Entry 1KAT (solution NMR); this record covers chains W and Y of the 4 polymer chains in the assembly.

# Chain W
Protein: Vascular Endothelial Growth Factor
From: Homo sapiens
Notes: fragment: Receptor Binding Domain
UniProt: P15692 (VEGFA_HUMAN); residues 11-109 here correspond to UniProt positions 37-135 (UniProt number = residue number + 26)
Amino-acid sequence (99 residues; row label = number of the first residue in the row):
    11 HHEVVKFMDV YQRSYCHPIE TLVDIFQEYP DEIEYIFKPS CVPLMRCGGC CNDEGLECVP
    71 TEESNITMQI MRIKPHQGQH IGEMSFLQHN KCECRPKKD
Disulfide bonds: C26-C68, C57-C102, C61-C104

# Chain Y
Protein: Phage-Derived Peptide Antagonist
Amino-acid sequence (19 residues; numbered 1 to 19; the number before each row is that of its first residue):
     1 GGNECDIARM WEWECFERL
Disulfide bonds: C5-C15

# Interface between chain W and chain Y
Residue-residue contacts - 7 pairs, chain W then chain Y:
  K48(W) - W11(Y)
  K48(W) - F16(Y)
  K48(W) - L19(Y)
  I83(W) - L19(Y)
  Q89(W) - F16(Y)
  Q89(W) - E17(Y)
  Q89(W) - L19(Y)
Other interface residues (no listed pair), chain W (4 interface residues in all): M81

# Summary
Chain W and chain Y each contribute 4 residues to their interface.
Chain W is Vascular Endothelial Growth Factor (Homo sapiens) and chain Y is Phage-Derived Peptide Antagonist;
the structure, Solution Structure of a Phage-Derived Peptide Antagonist in Complex with Vascular Endothelial
Growth Factor, was determined by solution NMR.
